PDB entry 6VIW | X-ray diffraction, 2.43 A resolution | chain A

Chain A:
Molecule: Bromodomain-containing protein 4
Organism: Homo sapiens
Notes: fragment: Bromodomain 1
UniProtKB: O60885 (BRD4_HUMAN); residues 57-168 here = UniProt positions 57-168
Sequence (116 residues; numbered 53 to 168; the number before each row is that of its first residue):
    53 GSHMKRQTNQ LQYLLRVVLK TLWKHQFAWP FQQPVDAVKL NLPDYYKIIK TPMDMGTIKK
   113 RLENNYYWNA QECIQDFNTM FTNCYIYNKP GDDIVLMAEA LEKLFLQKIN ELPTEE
Not modelled in the structure: 53-59, 166-168
Construct notes: expression tag (53-56)
Swiss-Prot annotation at these positions:
  - site: Asn140 (Acetylated histone binding)
  - cross-link: Lys99 (Glycyl lysine isopeptide (Lys-Gly) (interchain with G-Cter in SUMO2))
Ligand contacts: QYV (4-[2-(2,4-difluorophenoxy)-5-(methylsulfonyl)phenyl]-N-ethyl-6-methyl-7-oxo-6,7-dihydro-1H-pyrrolo[2,3-c]pyridine-2-carboxamide): Trp81, Pro82, Phe83, Gln85, Pro86, Val87, Asp88, Lys91, Leu92, Leu94, Tyr97, Cys136, Tyr139, Asn140, Asp144, Ile146, Met149

In short:
Bound to chain A: compound QYV.
Chain A is Bromodomain-containing protein 4 (Homo sapiens); the structure, BRD4_Bromodomain1 complex with
pyrrolopyridone compound 18, was determined by X-ray diffraction, deposited together with 6VIX, 6VIY and 6VIZ.
